PDB entry 8EXY | electron microscopy, 3.20 A resolution | chains A and B of the 9 polymer chains in the assembly

== Chain A (and B) ==
Molecule: DNA-directed RNA polymerase subunit alpha
Organism: Mycobacterium tuberculosis H37Rv
Notes: EC 2.7.7.6; chain B of this document is another copy of the same molecule, construct and numbering; everything in this record applies to it too
UniProtKB: P9WGZ1 (RPOA_MYCTU); numbering as in UniProt (aligned over 1-347)
Amino-acid sequence (347 residues; row label = number of the first residue in the row):
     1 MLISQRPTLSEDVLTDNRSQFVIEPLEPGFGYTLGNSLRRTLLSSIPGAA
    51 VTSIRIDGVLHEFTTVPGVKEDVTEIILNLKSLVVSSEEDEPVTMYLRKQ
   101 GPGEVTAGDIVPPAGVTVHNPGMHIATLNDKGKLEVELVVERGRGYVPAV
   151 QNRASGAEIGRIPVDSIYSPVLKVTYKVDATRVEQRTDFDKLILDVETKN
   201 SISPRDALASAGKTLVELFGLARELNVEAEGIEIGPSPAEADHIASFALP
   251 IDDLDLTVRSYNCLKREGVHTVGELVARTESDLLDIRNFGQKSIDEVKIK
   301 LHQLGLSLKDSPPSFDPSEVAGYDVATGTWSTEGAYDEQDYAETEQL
Disordered / not traced: 227-347 (chain B: 238-347)

== Interface between chain A and chain B ==
Contacting residue pairs (67; chain A residue first):
  M1(A) with R142(B)
  L2(A) with R144(B)
  I3(A) with R144(B), hydrogen bond (backbone-side chain)
  P7(A) with L221(B)
  L9(A) with L225(B), hydrophobic
  E27(A) with R144(B)
  F30(A) with T41(B); L215(B), hydrophobic; L218(B), hydrophobic
  T33(A) with S37(B)
  L34(A) with L218(B), hydrophobic; F219(B), hydrophobic
  S37(A) with T33(B); S37(B), hydrogen bond; F219(B)
  L38(A) with F219(B), hydrophobic
  R40(A) with G29(B), hydrogen bond (side chain-backbone); T33(B), hydrogen bond
  T41(A) with T33(B)
  S45(A) with F30(B); I232(B)
  R142(A) with E230(B), salt bridge
  E184(A) with Q151(B)
  R186(A) with V147(B); P148(B); A149(B), hydrogen bond (side chain-backbone); V150(B); Q151(B), hydrogen bond
  R205(A) with L225(B), hydrogen bond (side chain-backbone)
  D206(A) with N226(B), hydrogen bond; A229(B)
  L208(A) with A222(B); L225(B), hydrophobic
  A209(A) with A222(B); N226(B)
  S210(A) with A229(B); E230(B)
  G212(A) with F219(B); A222(B); R223(B)
  K213(A) with R223(B); V227(B); E230(B); G231(B); E233(B), salt bridge
  T214(A) with I232(B)
  L215(A) with F219(B), hydrophobic
  V216(A) with V216(B), hydrophobic; R223(B)
  E217(A) with I232(B); E233(B); I234(B)
  L218(A) with E27(B); F30(B), hydrophobic
  F219(A) with L34(B), hydrophobic
  L221(A) with P7(B), hydrophobic; L9(B); I23(B), hydrophobic; I234(B), hydrophobic
  A222(A) with L208(B)
  R223(A) with G212(B); K213(B); V216(B)
  L225(A) with L9(B), hydrophobic; R205(B); L208(B)
  N226(A) with A209(B)
Other interface residues (no listed pair), chain A (43 interface residues in all): T8, I23, L26, G29, P47, G143, R144, E224
Other interface residues (no listed pair), chain B (48 interface residues in all): M1, L2, L26, Y32, N36, L38, R40, S44, G143, G220

== Summary ==
Chain A and chain B form an interface of 43 and 48 residues respectively; the contacts include 8 hydrogen
bonds and 2 salt bridges. Among the polar pairs are R142(A)-E230(B), K213(A)-E233(B) and I3(A)-R144(B).
Chain A and chain B are both DNA-directed RNA polymerase subunit alpha (Mycobacterium tuberculosis H37Rv); the
structure, M. tuberculosis RNAP paused complex with B. subtilis NusG and GMPCPP, was determined by electron
microscopy, deposited together with 8EHQ, 8EJ3, 8EOE, 8EOF, 8EOS and 8EOT.
